PDB entry 8VAM | electron microscopy, 3.90 A resolution | chains A and F of the 7 polymer chains in the assembly

[Chain A]
Molecule: DNA polymerase III subunit delta
Organism: Escherichia coli
Reference sequence: P28630 (HOLA_ECOLI); residues 1-333 here = UniProt positions 1-333
Chain sequence (333 residues; numbered 1 to 333; the number before each row is that of its first residue):
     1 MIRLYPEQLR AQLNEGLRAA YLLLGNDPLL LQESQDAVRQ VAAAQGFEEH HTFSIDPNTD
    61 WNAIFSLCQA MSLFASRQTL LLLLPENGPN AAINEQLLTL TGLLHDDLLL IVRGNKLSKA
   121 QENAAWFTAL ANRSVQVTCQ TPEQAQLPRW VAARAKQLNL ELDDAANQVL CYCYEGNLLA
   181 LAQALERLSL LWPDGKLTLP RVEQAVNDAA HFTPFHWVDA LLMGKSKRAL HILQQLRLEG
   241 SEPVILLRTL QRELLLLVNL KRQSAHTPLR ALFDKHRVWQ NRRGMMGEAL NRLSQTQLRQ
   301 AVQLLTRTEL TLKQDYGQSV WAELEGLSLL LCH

[Chain F]
Molecule: Beta sliding clamp
Organism: Escherichia coli
Reference sequence: P0A988 (DPO3B_ECOLI); numbering as in UniProt (aligned over 1-366)
Chain sequence (369 residues; row label = number of the first residue in the row; numbers below 1 keep their minus sign (Gly-2 is residue -2)):
    -2 GPHMKFTVER EHLLKPLQQV SGPLGGRPTL PILGNLLLQV ADGTLSLTGT DLEMEMVARV
    58 ALVQPHEPGA TTVPARKFFD ICRGLPEGAE IAVQLEGERM LVRSGRSRFS LSTLPAADFP
   118 NLDDWQSEVE FTLPQATMKR LIEATQFSMA HQDVRYYLNG MLFETEGEEL RTVATDGHRL
   178 AVCSMPIGQS LPSHSVIVPR KGVIELMRML DGGDNPLRVQ IGSNNIRAHV GDFIFTSKLV
   238 DGRFPDYRRV LPKNPDKHLE AGCDLLKQAF ARAAILSNEK FRGVRLYVSE NQLKITANNP
   298 EQEEAEEILD VTYSGAEMEI GFNVSYVLDV LNALKCENVR MMLTDSVSSV QIEDAASQSA
   358 AYVVMPMRL
Differences from the reference sequence: expression tag (-2 to 0)
Curated features (UniProtKB/Swiss-Prot):
  - binding site (DNA): Arg24, Arg73, Gln149, Tyr153, Tyr154
  - mutagenesis: Arg24 (R24A: Mild defect in DNA replication, impaired loading of clamp on DNA, polymerase speed is wild-type. More severe replication defect and very poor clamp loading; when associated with A-149), Gly66 (G66E: In dnaN159; a temperature- and UV-sensitive mutation, displays altered DNA polymerase usage, chronically induced SOS response; when associated with A-174), Ala133 (A133T: Reduction of synthesis of beta*, probably due to mutation of its promoter), Met135 (M135L: 3-fold reduction of synthesis of beta*, probably due to loss of its start codon), Met146 (M146L: No effect on synthesis of beta*), Gln149 (Q149A: Mild defect in DNA replication, impaired loading of clamp on DNA, polymerase speed is wild-type. More severe replication defect and very poor clamp loading; when associated with A-24), Tyr153 to Tyr154 (Very poor loading of clamp on DNA, polymerase speed is wild-type), Gly174 (G174A: In dnaN159; a temperature- and UV-sensitive mutation, displays altered DNA polymerase usage, chronically induced SOS response; when associated with A-66), Gln265 to Leu366 (In dnaN806; temperature sensitive), Ile272 to Leu273 (Monomeric in solution, binds very tightly to subunit delta (holA). The monomer binds tightly to linear and circular DNA. Cannot bind both Pol III and IV simultaneously)

[How chain A and chain F interact]
Residue-residue contacts - 13 pairs, chain A then chain F:
  Glu49(A) with Val151(F)
  Cys68(A) with Phe278(F)
  Ser72(A) with Phe278(F); Met364(F)
  Leu73(A) with His175(F), hydrogen bond (backbone-side chain); Ser343(F); Val344(F), hydrophobic; Met362(F); Pro363(F)
  Phe74(A) with Gly174(F); His175(F); Met362(F)
  Leu103(A) with Phe278(F), hydrophobic
Also at the interface, not in a pair above, chain A (10 interface residues in all): Phe65, Gln69, Ala75, His105
Also at the interface, not in a pair above, chain F (12 interface residues in all): Lys277, Tyr323, Arg365

[Summary]
10 residues of chain A and 12 residues of chain F are in contact; the contacts include 1 hydrogen bond. Its
one hydrogen-bonded contact is Leu73(A)-His175(F). Curated annotation (UniProt) lists 5 DNA-binding residues
and 13 mutagenesis sites on chain F.
Chain A is DNA polymerase III subunit delta and chain F is Beta sliding clamp, both from Escherichia coli; the
structure, Structure of the E. coli clamp loader bound to the beta clamp in a Semi-Open conformation, was
determined by electron microscopy (same publication as 8VAL, 8VAN, 8VAP, 8VAQ, 8VAR, 8VAS and 8VAT).
